PDB entry 2G06 | X-ray diffraction, 2.25 A resolution | chain A

== Chain A ==
Protein: Cytosolic 5'-nucleotidase III
From: Mus musculus
Notes: EC 3.1.3.5
UniProtKB: Q9D020 (5NT3_MOUSE); residue numbers follow UniProt; this construct covers 2-297
Chain sequence (297 residues; numbered 1 to 297; the number before each row is that of its first residue):
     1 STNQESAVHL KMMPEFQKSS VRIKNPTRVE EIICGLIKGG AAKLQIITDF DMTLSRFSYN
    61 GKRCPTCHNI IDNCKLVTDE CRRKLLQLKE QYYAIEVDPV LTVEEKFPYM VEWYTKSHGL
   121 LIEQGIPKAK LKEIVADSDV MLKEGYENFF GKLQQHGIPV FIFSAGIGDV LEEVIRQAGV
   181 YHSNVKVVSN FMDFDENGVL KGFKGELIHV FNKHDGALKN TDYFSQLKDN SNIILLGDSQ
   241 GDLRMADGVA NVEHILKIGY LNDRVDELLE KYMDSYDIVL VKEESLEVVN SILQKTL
Disordered / not traced: 1-6
Modified / non-standard residues: Mse12, Mse13, Mse52, Mse110, Mse141, Mse192, Mse245, Mse273 (selenomethionine; parent Met)
Construct notes: cloning artifact (1); modified residue (12-13, 52, 110, 141, 192, 245, 273)
Ion coordination: Mg2+: D49, D51, D238
Small-molecule neighbours: piperazine-N,n'-bis(2-ethanesulfonic acid) (PIN): G40, Q294, K295, T296, L297

== Summary ==
Bound to chain A: piperazine-N,n'-bis(2-ethanesulfonic acid). D49, D51 and D238 coordinate Mg2+.
Chain A is Cytosolic 5'-nucleotidase III (Mus musculus); the structure, X-ray structure of mouse pyrimidine
5'-nucleotidase type 1, with bound magnesium(II), was determined by X-ray diffraction, deposited together with
2G07, 2G08, 2G09 and 2BDU.
